Entry 9FIA (electron microscopy, 3.29 A resolution); this record covers chains BO and bE of the 69 polymer chains in the assembly.

[Chain BO]
Protein: Putative 30S ribosomal protein S15
Source organism: Toxoplasma gondii
UniProtKB: A0A7J6JZR0 (A0A7J6JZR0_TOXGO); residues -136 to 258 here correspond to UniProt positions 1-395 (UniProt number = residue number + 137)
Sequence (395 residues; row label = number of the first residue in the row; numbers below 1 keep their minus sign (Met-136 is residue -136)):
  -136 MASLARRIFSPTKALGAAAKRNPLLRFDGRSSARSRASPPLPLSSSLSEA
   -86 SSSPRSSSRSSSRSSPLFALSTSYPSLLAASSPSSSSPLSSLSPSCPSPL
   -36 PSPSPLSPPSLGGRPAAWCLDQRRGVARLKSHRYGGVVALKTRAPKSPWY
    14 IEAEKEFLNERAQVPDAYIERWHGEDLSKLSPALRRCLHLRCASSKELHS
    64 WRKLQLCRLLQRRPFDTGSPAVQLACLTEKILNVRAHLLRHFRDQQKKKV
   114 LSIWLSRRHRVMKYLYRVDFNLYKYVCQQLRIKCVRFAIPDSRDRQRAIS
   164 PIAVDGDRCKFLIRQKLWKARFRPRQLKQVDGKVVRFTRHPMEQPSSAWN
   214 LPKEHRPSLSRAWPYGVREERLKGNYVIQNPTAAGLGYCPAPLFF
Disordered / not traced: -136 to 0, 258

[Chain bE]
Molecule: RNA8
Source organism: Toxoplasma gondii
Sequence (107 nucleotides; each row starts with the number of its first residue):
     1 UAAUACAGGGUUGAACUGUGGGUUAGUUUCAAUGCCCAAGGCAGAGCACU
    51 GGAUUGGAUACCCAGGGAACUGUGCUCCCAUUAAUAAGAAUCAUAAUAUA
   101 AGUCACC
Disordered / not traced: 93-107

[Chain BO / chain bE interface]
Residue-residue contacts (49; chain BO residue first):
  Leu3(BO) - C37(bE)  sugar contact
  Lys4(BO) - C75(bE)  hydrogen bond to the phosphate
  Lys4(BO) - U76(bE)  salt bridge to the phosphate
  Thr5(BO) - C75(bE)  phosphate contact
  Arg6(BO) - U73(bE)  hydrogen bond to the sugar
  Arg6(BO) - G74(bE)  sugar contact
  Arg6(BO) - C75(bE)  hydrogen bond to the phosphate
  Ser57(BO) - C6(bE)  phosphate contact
  Ser58(BO) - C6(bE)  hydrogen bond to the phosphate
  Ser58(BO) - A7(bE)  hydrogen bond to the phosphate
  Lys59(BO) - A7(bE)  phosphate contact
  Lys59(BO) - G8(bE)  salt bridge to the phosphate
  Arg76(BO) - C16(bE)  hydrogen bond to the phosphate
  Arg76(BO) - U17(bE)  salt bridge to the phosphate
  Phe78(BO) - A15(bE)  hydrogen bond to the sugar
  Phe78(BO) - C16(bE)  sugar contact
  Asp79(BO) - C16(bE)  hydrogen bond to the sugar
  Asp79(BO) - U17(bE)  sugar contact
  Thr80(BO) - A15(bE)  base contact
  Thr80(BO) - C16(bE)  hydrogen bond to the sugar
  Gly81(BO) - C16(bE)  hydrogen bond to the sugar
  Gly81(BO) - U17(bE)  hydrogen bond to the sugar
  Ser82(BO) - C16(bE)  sugar contact
  Ser82(BO) - U17(bE)  sugar contact
  Asn96(BO) - A7(bE)  phosphate contact
  Asn96(BO) - G8(bE)  phosphate contact
  His100(BO) - C6(bE)  hydrogen bond to the base
  Phe105(BO) - U73(bE)  stacking on the base
  Gln108(BO) - C30(bE)  hydrogen bond to the phosphate
  Gln108(BO) - A31(bE)  hydrogen bond to the phosphate
  Lys110(BO) - A7(bE)  hydrogen bond to the base
  Lys110(BO) - G8(bE)  sugar contact
  Lys111(BO) - U29(bE)  sugar contact
  Lys111(BO) - C30(bE)  sugar contact
  Val113(BO) - G8(bE)  sugar contact
  Trp117(BO) - G8(bE)  phosphate contact
  Arg123(BO) - G21(bE)  salt bridge to the phosphate
  Tyr127(BO) - U19(bE)  hydrogen bond to the phosphate
  Tyr127(BO) - G20(bE)  phosphate contact
  Arg130(BO) - G20(bE)  salt bridge to the phosphate
  Arg156(BO) - A25(bE)  hydrogen bond to the sugar
  Arg156(BO) - G26(bE)  salt bridge to the phosphate
  Asp157(BO) - G26(bE)  base contact
  Arg158(BO) - G26(bE)  sugar contact
  Arg158(BO) - U27(bE)  hydrogen bond to the sugar
  Lys182(BO) - U27(bE)  salt bridge to the phosphate
  Lys196(BO) - C37(bE)  hydrogen bond to the phosphate
  Thr201(BO) - C75(bE)  phosphate contact
  Pro255(BO) - U29(bE)  phosphate contact
Other interface residues (no listed pair), chain BO (34 interface residues in all): Lys93, Val97, His104
Other interface residues (no listed pair), chain bE (25 interface residues in all): A5, G9, G18, C36, A38

[In short]
34 residues of chain BO and 25 residues of chain bE are in contact; the contacts include 19 hydrogen bonds, 7
salt bridges and 1 aromatic stacking contact. Polar contacts include His100(BO)-C6(bE), Lys110(BO)-A7(bE) and
Arg6(BO)-U73(bE).
Chain BO is Putative 30S ribosomal protein S15 and chain bE is RNA8, both from Toxoplasma gondii; the
structure, SSU(body) structure derived from the SSU sample of the mitoribosome from T. gondii, was determined
by electron microscopy (same publication as 9FI8).
